8EEA - chains B and C of the 8 polymer chains in the assembly; structure by electron microscopy, 2.60 A resolution.

# Chain B (and C)
Protein: PtuA
Source organism: Escherichia coli
Notes: chain C of this document is another copy of the same molecule, construct and numbering; everything in this record applies to it too
Amino-acid sequence (465 residues; row label = number of the first residue in the row):
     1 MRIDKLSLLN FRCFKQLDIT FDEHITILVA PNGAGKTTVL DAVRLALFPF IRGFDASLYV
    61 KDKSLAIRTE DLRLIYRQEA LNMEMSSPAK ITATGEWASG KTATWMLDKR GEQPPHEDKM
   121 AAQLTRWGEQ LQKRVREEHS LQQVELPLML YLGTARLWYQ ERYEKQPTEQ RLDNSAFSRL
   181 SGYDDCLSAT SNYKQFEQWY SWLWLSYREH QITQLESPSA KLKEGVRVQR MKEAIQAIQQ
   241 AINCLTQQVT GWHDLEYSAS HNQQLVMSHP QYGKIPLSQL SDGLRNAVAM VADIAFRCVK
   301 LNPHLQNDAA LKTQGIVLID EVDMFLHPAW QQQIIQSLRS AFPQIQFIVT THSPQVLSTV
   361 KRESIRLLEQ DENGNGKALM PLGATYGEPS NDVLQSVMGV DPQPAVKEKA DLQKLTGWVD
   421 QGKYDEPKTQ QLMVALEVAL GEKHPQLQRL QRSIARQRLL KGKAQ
Not modelled in the structure: 165-170, 220-223, 383-465 (chain C: 160-169, 219-223, 461-465)
Ligand contacts:
  - ATP (adenosine-5'-triphosphate), molecule 1: Arg-12, Cys-13, Pro-31, Asn-32, Gly-33, Ala-34, Gly-35, Lys-36, Thr-37, Thr-38, Glu-70, Leu-72, Arg-73, Leu-74, Asp-320, Glu-321
  - ATP, molecule 2: Trp-252, Ile-275, Gln-279, Leu-280, Ser-281, Asp-282
Reported in the primary citation:
  - mutagenesis - L81R: decreased stability in response to PtuA hexamer
  - mutagenesis - L81R: abolished binding to PtuB

# Interface between chain B and chain C
Contacting residue pairs (31):
  Arg-171(B) with Asn-262(C), hydrogen bond (side chain-backbone); Gln-263(C), hydrogen bond (side chain-backbone)
  Leu-172(B) with Gln-263(C), hydrogen bond (backbone-side chain)
  Phe-177(B) with Asn-262(C)
  Trp-202(B) with Ala-259(C), hydrogen bond (side chain-backbone)
  Leu-205(B) with Ile-212(C), hydrophobic
  Ser-206(B) with Ser-260(C)
  Arg-208(B) with Ile-212(C); Glu-216(C)
  Glu-209(B) with Arg-208(C), salt bridge; Tyr-257(C); Ser-258(C); Ala-259(C), hydrogen bond (side chain-backbone); Ser-260(C)
  His-210(B) with Ser-260(C), hydrogen bond
  Ile-212(B) with Arg-208(C); Gln-211(C); Ile-212(C), hydrophobic; Leu-215(C), hydrophobic
  Glu-216(B) with Gln-211(C), hydrogen bond
  Arg-227(B) with Ser-260(C), hydrogen bond
  Met-231(B) with Ser-260(C)
  Tyr-257(B) with Glu-216(C)
  Ser-258(B) with Glu-216(C)
  Ala-259(B) with Ile-212(C), hydrophobic; Thr-213(C); Glu-216(C), hydrogen bond (backbone-side chain)
  Ser-260(B) with Thr-213(C); Glu-216(C), hydrogen bond; Ser-217(C)
  Gln-263(B) with Glu-209(C)
Also at the interface, not in a pair above, chain B (21 interface residues in all): Gln-211, Thr-213, Leu-215

# In short
Chain B and chain C form an interface of 21 and 14 residues respectively; the contacts include 10 hydrogen
bonds and 1 salt bridge. Polar contacts include Glu-209(B)/Arg-208(C), Arg-171(B)/Asn-262(C) and
Arg-171(B)/Gln-263(C). From the paper: L81R of chain B reduces stability in response to PtuA hexamer; L81R of
chain B abolishes binding to PtuB.
Both chains are PtuA (Escherichia coli). Entry 8EEA (Structure of E.coli Septu (PtuAB) complex) was determined
by electron microscopy, deposited together with 8SUX, 8EE4 and 8EE7.
